7CW2 - chains G and H of the 49 polymer chains in the assembly; structure by electron microscopy, 4.50 A resolution (low resolution: residue-level contacts below are approximate; hydrogen-bond / salt-bridge calls are withheld).

Chain G:
Protein: E1 glycoprotein
From: Chikungunya virus
Amino-acid sequence (439 residues; row label = number of the first residue in the row):
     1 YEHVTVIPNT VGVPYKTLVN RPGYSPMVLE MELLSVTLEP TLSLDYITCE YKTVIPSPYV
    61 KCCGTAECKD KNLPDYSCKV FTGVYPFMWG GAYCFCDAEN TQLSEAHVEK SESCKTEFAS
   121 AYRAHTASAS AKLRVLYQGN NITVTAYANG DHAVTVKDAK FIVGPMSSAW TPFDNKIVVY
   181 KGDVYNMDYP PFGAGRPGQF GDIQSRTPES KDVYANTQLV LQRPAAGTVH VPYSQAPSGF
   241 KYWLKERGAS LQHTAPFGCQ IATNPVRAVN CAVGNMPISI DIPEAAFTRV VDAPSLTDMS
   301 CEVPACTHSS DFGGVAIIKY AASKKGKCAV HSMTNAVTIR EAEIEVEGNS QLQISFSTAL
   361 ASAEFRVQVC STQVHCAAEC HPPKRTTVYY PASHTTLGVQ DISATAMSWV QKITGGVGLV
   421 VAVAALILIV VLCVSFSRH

Chain H:
Protein: E2 glycoprotein
From: Chikungunya virus
Notes: EC 3.4.21.90
Amino-acid sequence (419 residues; row label = number of the first residue in the row):
     5 NFNVYKATRP YLAHCPDCGE GHSCHSPVAL ERIRNEATDG TLKIQVSLQI GIKTDDSHDW
    65 TKLRYMDNHM PADAERAGLF VRTSAPCTIT GTIGHFILAR CPKGETLTVG FTDSRKISHS
   125 CTHPFHHDPP VIGREKFHSR PQHGKELPCS TYVQSTAATT EEIEVHMPPD TPDHTLMSQQ
   185 SGNVKITVNG QTVRYKCNCG GSNEGLTTTD KVINNCKVDQ CHAAVTNHKK WQYNSPLVPR
   245 NAELGDRKGK IHIPFPLANV TCRVPKARNP TVTYGKNQVI MLLYPDHPTL LSYRNMGEEP
   305 NYQEEWVMHK KEVVLTVPTE GLEVTWGNNE PYKYWPQLST NGTAHGHPHE IILYYYELYP
   365 TMTVVVVSVA TFILLSMVGM AAGMCMCARR RCITPYELTP GATVPFLLSL ICCIRTAKA

How chain G and chain H interact:
Residue-residue contacts - 2 pairs, chain G then chain H:
  Gly90(G) with Asp177(H)
  Phe257(G) with Met300(H)
Interface residues without a listed pair, chain G (5 interface residues in all): Ser57, His230, Gly258
Interface residues without a listed pair, chain H (4 interface residues in all): Pro240, Leu241

Summary:
5 residues of chain G and 4 residues of chain H are in contact.
Chain G is E1 glycoprotein and chain H is E2 glycoprotein, both from Chikungunya virus; the structure, Cryo-EM
structure of Chikungunya virus in complex with Fab fragments of mAb CHK-263 (subregion around icosahedral ...,
was determined by electron microscopy together with 7CVY, 7CVZ, 7CW0 and 7CW3 from the same study.
